PDB entry 6CX1 | electron microscopy, 3.80 A resolution | chains A and B of the 5 polymer chains in the assembly

[Chain A]
Molecule: Capsid protein VP1
Organism: Senecavirus A
UniProtKB: A0A1U9IRU2 (A0A1U9IRU2_9PICO); residues 1-258 here correspond to UniProt positions 674-931 (UniProt number = residue number + 673)
Sequence (258 residues; each row starts with the number of its first residue):
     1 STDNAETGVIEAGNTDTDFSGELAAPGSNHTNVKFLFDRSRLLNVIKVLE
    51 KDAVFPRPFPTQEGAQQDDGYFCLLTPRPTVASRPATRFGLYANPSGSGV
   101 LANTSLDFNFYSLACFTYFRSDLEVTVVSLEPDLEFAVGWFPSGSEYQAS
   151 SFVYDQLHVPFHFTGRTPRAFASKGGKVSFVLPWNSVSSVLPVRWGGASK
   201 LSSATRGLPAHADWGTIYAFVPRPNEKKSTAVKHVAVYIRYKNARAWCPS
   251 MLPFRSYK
What the authors report for this chain:
  - conformationally variable residues (loop rearrangement): S1 to T31, P58 to G64, N185 to G215

[Chain B]
Molecule: Capsid protein VP3
Organism: Senecavirus A
UniProtKB: A0A1U9IRU2 (A0A1U9IRU2_9PICO); residues 1-238 here correspond to UniProt positions 435-672 (UniProt number = residue number + 434)
Sequence (238 residues; each row starts with the number of its first residue):
     1 GPIPTAPRENSLMFLSTLPDDTVPAYGNVRTPPVNYLPGEITDLLQLARI
    51 PTLMAFERVPEPVPASDTYVPYVAVPTQFDDRPLISFPITLSDPVYQNTL
   101 VGAISSNFANYRGCIQITLTFCGPMMARGKFLLSYSPPNGTQPQTLSEAM
   151 QCTYSIWDIGLNSSWTFVVPYISPSDYRETRAITNSVYSADGWFSLHKLT
   201 KITLPPDCPQSPCILFFASAGEDYTLRLPVDCNPSYVF
What the authors report for this chain:
  - conformationally variable residues (loop rearrangement): G1 to R30, P62 to D67

[Interface between chain A and chain B]
Residue-residue contacts (113):
  S1(A) - W165(B)
  S1(A) - T166(B)  hydrogen bond (side chain-backbone)
  T2(A) - N162(B)
  D3(A) - S164(B)
  N4(A) - N162(B)
  N4(A) - S163(B)
  N4(A) - S164(B)
  A5(A) - T120(B)
  A5(A) - S164(B)
  A5(A) - F217(B)  hydrophobic
  E6(A) - S163(B)
  I10(A) - P51(B)  hydrophobic
  E11(A) - Q116(B)
  A12(A) - Q116(B)
  A12(A) - A220(B)
  A12(A) - G221(B)
  A12(A) - E222(B)
  G13(A) - Q116(B)
  G13(A) - V168(B)
  G13(A) - E222(B)  hydrogen bond (backbone-side chain)
  N14(A) - V168(B)
  N14(A) - E222(B)  hydrogen bond (backbone-side chain)
  T15(A) - C114(B)
  D18(A) - W165(B)
  D18(A) - T166(B)
  F19(A) - T153(B)
  F19(A) - Y154(B)
  F19(A) - S155(B)
  F19(A) - F167(B)  hydrophobic
  F19(A) - V168(B)
  F19(A) - P170(B)  hydrophobic
  L23(A) - E222(B)
  L23(A) - D223(B)
  A24(A) - D223(B)
  G27(A) - Y177(B)
  G27(A) - T225(B)  hydrogen bond (backbone-side chain)
  S28(A) - L226(B)
  H30(A) - F108(B)
  H30(A) - R227(B)
  H30(A) - L228(B)
  T31(A) - D43(B)
  T31(A) - L44(B)
  T31(A) - L45(B)
  N32(A) - T42(B)
  N32(A) - D43(B)
  V33(A) - I41(B)
  V33(A) - T42(B)  hydrogen bond (backbone-backbone)
  L36(A) - F108(B)  hydrophobic
  R39(A) - P229(B)
  S40(A) - S16(B)  hydrogen bond (backbone-side chain)
  F89(A) - V237(B)  hydrophobic
  F108(A) - Y236(B)  hydrogen bond (backbone-side chain)
  N109(A) - C232(B)
  Y111(A) - Y236(B)
  S112(A) - N107(B)
  S112(A) - C232(B)  hydrogen bond
  L113(A) - L44(B)  hydrophobic
  L113(A) - I104(B)  hydrophobic
  L113(A) - N107(B)
  C115(A) - L47(B)  hydrophobic
  C115(A) - I104(B)  hydrophobic
  R120(A) - T31(B)  hydrogen bond
  R120(A) - P32(B)
  R120(A) - V34(B)
  E124(A) - T22(B)
  T126(A) - F14(B)
  P168(A) - A25(B)
  K177(A) - L12(B)  hydrogen bond (side chain-backbone)
  K177(A) - F14(B)
  S179(A) - T22(B)
  F180(A) - T22(B)
  F180(A) - V23(B)
  F180(A) - A25(B)  hydrophobic
  V181(A) - T22(B)
  V181(A) - V23(B)
  V181(A) - P24(B)
  V181(A) - A25(B)
  P183(A) - Y26(B)
  P183(A) - V29(B)  hydrophobic
  W184(A) - V29(B)
  S188(A) - P32(B)
  S189(A) - P33(B)  hydrogen bond (side chain-backbone)
  S189(A) - Y36(B)  hydrogen bond
  R240(A) - S16(B)
  R240(A) - D20(B)  hydrogen bond (side chain-backbone)
  K242(A) - D21(B)  salt bridge
  R245(A) - E40(B)  salt bridge
  A246(A) - G39(B)
  A246(A) - E40(B)
  A246(A) - I41(B)  hydrogen bond (backbone-backbone)
  W247(A) - V34(B)  hydrophobic
  W247(A) - L37(B)  hydrophobic
  W247(A) - P38(B)
  W247(A) - G39(B)
  W247(A) - E40(B)
  W247(A) - I41(B)
  C248(A) - G39(B)  hydrogen bond (backbone-backbone)
  C248(A) - I41(B)
  P249(A) - L47(B)  hydrophobic
  L252(A) - L100(B)  hydrophobic
  L252(A) - A103(B)  hydrophobic
  P253(A) - Y236(B)  hydrophobic
  F254(A) - N98(B)
  F254(A) - Y236(B)
  R255(A) - Q97(B)
  R255(A) - N98(B)
  R255(A) - N233(B)  hydrogen bond (side chain-backbone)
  R255(A) - Y236(B)
  S256(A) - Q97(B)
  S256(A) - S235(B)
  Y257(A) - A55(B)
  Y257(A) - Y69(B)  hydrophobic
  Y257(A) - Q97(B)
Interface residues without a listed pair, chain A (65 interface residues in all): A25, P26, D38, L91, F116, S186, V187, V190
Interface residues without a listed pair, chain B (72 interface residues in all): L15, L18, R49, R112, T118, F238

[Summary]
The interface between chain A and chain B involves 65 residues on one side and 72 on the other; the contacts
include 16 hydrogen bonds and 2 salt bridges. Among the polar pairs are K242(A)-D21(B), R245(A)-E40(B) and
S1(A)-T166(B). The paper reports conformational variability at S1(A), P58(A) and G1(B) among others.
Here chain A is Capsid protein VP1 and chain B is Capsid protein VP3, both from Senecavirus A. Entry 6CX1
(Cryo-EM structure of Seneca Valley Virus-Anthrax Toxin Receptor 1 complex) was determined by electron
microscopy.
